Entry 9G9D (electron microscopy, 2.90 A resolution); this record covers chains D and R of the 12 polymer chains in the assembly.

== Chain D ==
Protein: CRISPR system Cms endoribonuclease Csm3
Organism: Enterococcus italicus DSM 15952
Notes: EC 3.1.-.-
UniProtKB: E6LHV5 (CSM3_ENTI1); residues 1-214 here = UniProt positions 1-214
Sequence (214 residues; each row starts with the number of its first residue):
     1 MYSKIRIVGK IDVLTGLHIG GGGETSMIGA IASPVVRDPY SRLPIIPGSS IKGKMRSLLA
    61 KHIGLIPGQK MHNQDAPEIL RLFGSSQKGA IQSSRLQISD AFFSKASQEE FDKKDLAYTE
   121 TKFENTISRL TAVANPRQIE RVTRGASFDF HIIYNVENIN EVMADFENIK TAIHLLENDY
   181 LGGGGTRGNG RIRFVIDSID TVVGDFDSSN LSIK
Unresolved in the structure: 1, 22-25, 65-73
Differences from the reference sequence: engineered mutation Ala32 (Asp in E6LHV5)

== Chain R ==
Molecule: 45-nt RNA strand
Organism: Enterococcus italicus DSM 15952
Sequence (45 nucleotides; row label = number of the first residue in the row; numbers below 1 keep their minus sign (A-7 is residue -7)):
    -7 ACGAGAACAU GCGCGACAUU CCGAAGAACG CUGAAGCGCU GGGGG
Unresolved in the structure: 31-37

== Interface between chain D and chain R ==
Pairs across the interface - 44 pairs, chain D then chain R:
  His18(D) - U2(R)  phosphate contact
  Ile19(D) - A1(R)  hydrogen bond to the sugar
  Ile19(D) - U2(R)  phosphate contact
  Gly20(D) - A1(R)  sugar contact
  Gly21(D) - A1(R)  hydrogen bond to the sugar
  Pro47(D) - A1(R)  phosphate contact
  Ser49(D) - C0(R)  sugar contact
  Ser49(D) - A1(R)  phosphate contact
  Ser50(D) - C0(R)  hydrogen bond to the phosphate
  Ser50(D) - A1(R)  hydrogen bond to the phosphate
  Lys52(D) - A-2(R)  salt bridge to the phosphate
  Lys52(D) - A-1(R)  salt bridge to the phosphate
  Gly53(D) - C0(R)  sugar contact
  Lys54(D) - C0(R)  base contact
  Arg56(D) - A-2(R)  phosphate contact
  Arg56(D) - A-1(R)  salt bridge to the phosphate
  Ser57(D) - C0(R)  hydrogen bond to the base
  Phe83(D) - A-2(R)  phosphate contact
  Phe83(D) - A-1(R)  phosphate contact
  Gly84(D) - A-2(R)  hydrogen bond to the sugar
  Ser85(D) - G-3(R)  sugar contact
  Ser86(D) - G-3(R)  hydrogen bond to the base
  Ser94(D) - A-2(R)  phosphate contact
  Lys122(D) - G7(R)  salt bridge to the phosphate
  Phe123(D) - G7(R)  sugar contact
  Glu124(D) - G7(R)  phosphate contact
  Asn125(D) - C6(R)  hydrogen bond to the sugar
  Asn125(D) - G7(R)  hydrogen bond to the phosphate
  Asn125(D) - A8(R)  hydrogen bond to the sugar
  Thr126(D) - G5(R)  hydrogen bond to the base
  Ile127(D) - C6(R)  hydrogen bond to the phosphate
  Ala134(D) - G7(R)  base contact
  Ala134(D) - A8(R)  base contact
  Pro136(D) - G7(R)  base contact
  Arg137(D) - G5(R)  base contact
  Tyr180(D) - G3(R)  hydrogen bond to the phosphate
  Gly182(D) - U2(R)  phosphate contact
  Gly183(D) - U2(R)  hydrogen bond to the phosphate
  Gly183(D) - G3(R)  phosphate contact
  Gly184(D) - G3(R)  phosphate contact
  Thr186(D) - C4(R)  hydrogen bond to the phosphate
  Thr186(D) - G5(R)  phosphate contact
  Arg187(D) - C4(R)  salt bridge to the phosphate
  Arg187(D) - G5(R)  salt bridge to the phosphate
Also at the interface, not in a pair above, chain D (35 interface residues in all): Arg129, Asn135, Gly185

== In short ==
35 residues of chain D and 12 residues of chain R are in contact; the contacts include 15 hydrogen bonds and 6
salt bridges. Polar pairs include Ser57(D)-C0(R), Ser86(D)-G-3(R) and Thr126(D)-G5(R).
Chain D is CRISPR system Cms endoribonuclease Csm3 and chain R is a 45-nt RNA strand, both from Enterococcus
italicus DSM 15952; the structure, CryoEM structure of Enterococcus italicus Csm-crRNA-CTR (4.3) complex, was
determined by electron microscopy, deposited together with 9G9A, 9G9B, 9G9C, 9G9E, 9G9F, 9G9G and 4 further
entries.
